PDB entry 7RE1 | electron microscopy, 2.91 A resolution | chains B and T of the 8 polymer chains in the assembly

== Chain B ==
Molecule: Non-structural protein 8
Source organism: Severe acute respiratory syndrome coronavirus 2
UniProt: P0DTD1 (R1AB_SARS2); residues 1-198 here correspond to UniProt positions 3943-4140 (UniProt number = residue number + 3942)
Sequence (199 residues; each row starts with the number of its first residue; numbering starts at 0):
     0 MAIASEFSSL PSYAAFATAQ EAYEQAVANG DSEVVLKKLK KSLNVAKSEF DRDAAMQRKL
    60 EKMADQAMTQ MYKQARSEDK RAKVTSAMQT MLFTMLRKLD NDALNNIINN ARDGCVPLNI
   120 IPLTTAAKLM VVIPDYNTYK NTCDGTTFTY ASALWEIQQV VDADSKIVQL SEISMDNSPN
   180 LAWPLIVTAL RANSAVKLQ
Not modelled in the structure: 0-5, 192-198
Differences from the reference sequence: initiating methionine (0)
UniProt features mapped onto this chain:
  - site: Gln198 (Cleavage)

== Chain T ==
Molecule: Template RNA
Sequence (55 nucleotides; row label = number of the first residue in the row):
    82 CUAUCCCCAU GUGAUUUUAA UAGCUUCUUA GGAGAAUGAC GUAGCAUGCU ACGCG
Not modelled in the structure: 82-98, 136

== Chain B / chain T interface ==
Residue-residue contacts (7; chain B residue first):
  Lys40(B) with U123(T), hydrogen bond to the phosphate; A124(T), salt bridge to the phosphate
  Asn43(B) with G122(T), phosphate contact; U123(T), phosphate contact
  Val44(B) with U123(T), sugar contact
  Ser47(B) with G122(T), hydrogen bond to the sugar
  Lys61(B) with G113(T), salt bridge to the phosphate
Other interface residues (no listed pair), chain T (5 interface residues in all): G112

== In short ==
Chain B and chain T each contribute 5 residues to their interface, with 2 hydrogen bonds and 2 salt bridges.
Among the polar pairs are Ser47(B)-G122(T), Lys40(B)-U123(T) and Lys40(B)-A124(T).
Here chain B is Non-structural protein 8 (Severe acute respiratory syndrome coronavirus 2) and chain T is
Template RNA. Entry 7RE1 (SARS-CoV-2 replication-transcription complex bound to nsp13 helicase - nsp13(2)-RTC
(composite)) was determined by electron microscopy together with 7RDX, 7RDY, 7RDZ, 7RE0, 7RE2 and 7RE3 from
the same study.
